6ZPU - chain A; structure by X-ray diffraction, 2.00 A resolution.

[Chain A]
Name: Angiotensin-converting enzyme
Source organism: Homo sapiens
Notes: EC 3.2.1.-, 3.4.15.1
UniProt: P12821 (ACE_HUMAN); residues 37-633 here correspond to UniProt positions 642-1238 (UniProt number = residue number + 605)
Chain sequence (597 residues; row label = number of the first residue in the row):
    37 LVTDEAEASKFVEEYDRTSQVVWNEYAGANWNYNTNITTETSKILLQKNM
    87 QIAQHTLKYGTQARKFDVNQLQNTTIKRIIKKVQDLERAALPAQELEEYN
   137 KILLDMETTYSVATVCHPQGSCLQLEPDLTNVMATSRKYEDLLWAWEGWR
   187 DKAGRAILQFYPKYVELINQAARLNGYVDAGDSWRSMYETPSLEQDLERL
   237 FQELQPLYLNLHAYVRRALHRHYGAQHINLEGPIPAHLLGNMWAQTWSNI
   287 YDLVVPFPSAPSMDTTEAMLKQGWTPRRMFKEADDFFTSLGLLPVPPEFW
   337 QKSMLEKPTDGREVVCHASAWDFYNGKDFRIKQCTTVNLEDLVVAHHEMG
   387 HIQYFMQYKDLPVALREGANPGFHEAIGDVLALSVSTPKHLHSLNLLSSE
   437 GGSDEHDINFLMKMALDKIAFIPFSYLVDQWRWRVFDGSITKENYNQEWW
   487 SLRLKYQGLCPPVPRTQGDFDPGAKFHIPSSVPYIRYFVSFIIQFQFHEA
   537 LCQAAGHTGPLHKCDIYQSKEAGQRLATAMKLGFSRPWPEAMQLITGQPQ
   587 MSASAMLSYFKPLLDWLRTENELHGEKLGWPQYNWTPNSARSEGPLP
Not modelled in the structure: 37-40, 294-299
Cystine bridges: Cys-152/Cys-158, Cys-352/Cys-370, Cys-538/Cys-550
Glycans and other covalent adducts: N-acetylglucosamine (NAG) linked to Asn-72; glycan linked to Asn-109
Differences from the reference sequence: engineered mutation Gly-64 (Glu669 in P12821), Gln-90 (Asn695 in P12821), Gln-155 (Asn760 in P12821), Gln-337 (Asn942 in P12821), Gln-586 (Asn1191 in P12821)
Ion coordination: Zn2+: His-383, His-387, Glu-411, Pro-633
Swiss-Prot annotation at these positions:
  - active site: Glu-384 (Proton acceptor 2), His-513 (Proton donor 2)
  - binding site (chloride): Arg-186, Tyr-224, Trp-485, Arg-489, Arg-522
  - binding site (Zn(2+)): His-383, His-387, Glu-411
  - site: Arg-561, Leu-562 (Cleavage), Asn-620 (Not glycosylated), Arg-627, Ser-628 (Cleavage)
  - glycosylation (N-linked (GlcNAc...) asparagine): Asn-72, Asn-109 (complex)
Reported in the primary citation:
  - Zn2+ coordination: His-383, His-387, Glu-411, Pro-633
  - binding site for chloride ion: Arg-186, Tyr-224, Trp-485, Arg-522
  - post-translational modification sites: Asn-72, Asn-109
  - binding site for acetate ion: Gln-281, Lys-511, Tyr-520
  - interface residues: Trp-621, Thr-622, Asn-624, Ser-625, Ala-626, Arg-627, Ser-628, Glu-629, Pro-631, Leu-632, Pro-633
  - catalytic residues: Glu-384

[Summary]
N-acetylglucosamine is covalently linked to Asn-72. His-383, His-387, Glu-411 and Pro-633 coordinate Zn2+.
Curated annotation (UniProt) lists active-site residues Glu-384 and His-513, 5 chloride-binding residues and 3
Zn2+-binding residues. From the paper: the catalytic residue Glu-384; a binding site for chloride ion at
Arg-186, Tyr-224 and Trp-485 among others.
Chain A is Angiotensin-converting enzyme (Homo sapiens); the structure, Crystal structure of Angiotensin-1
converting enzyme C-domain with inserted symmetry molecule C-terminus, was determined by X-ray diffraction
together with 6ZPQ and 6ZPT from the same study.
